PDB entry 2JOD | solution NMR | chains A and B

Chain A:
Molecule: Pituitary adenylate cyclase-activating polypeptide type I receptor
Source organism: Homo sapiens
UniProtKB: P41586 (PACR_HUMAN); aligned to UniProt positions 22-122 over residues 22-122 (the alignment contains insertions or deletions, so no single offset holds)
Sequence (106 residues; numbered 17 to 122; the number before each row is that of its first residue):
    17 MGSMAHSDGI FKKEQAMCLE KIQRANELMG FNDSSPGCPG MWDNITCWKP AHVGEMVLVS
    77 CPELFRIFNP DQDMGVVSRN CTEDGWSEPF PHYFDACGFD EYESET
Sequence notes: cloning artifact (17-21); engineered mutation Gly25 (Cys in P41586)
Disulfides: Cys34-Cys63, Cys54-Cys97, Cys77-Cys113

Chain B:
Molecule: Pituitary adenylate cyclase-activating polypeptide
Source organism: Homo sapiens
Notes: fragment: sequence database residues, 137-169
UniProtKB: P18509 (PACA_HUMAN); residues 6-38 here correspond to UniProt positions 137-169 (UniProt number = residue number + 131)
Sequence (33 residues; row label = number of the first residue in the row):
     6 FTDSYSRYRK QMAVKKYLAA VLGKRYKQRV KNK

Chain A / chain B interface:
Contacting residue pairs (50):
  His22(A) with Asn37(B)
  Asp24(A) with Arg34(B); Lys36(B); Asn37(B)
  His68(A) with Phe6(B)
  Val69(A) with Phe6(B)
  Glu71(A) with Phe6(B); Thr7(B)
  Met72(A) with Ser11(B); Lys15(B)
  Leu74(A) with Tyr10(B); Ser11(B); Arg14(B); Ala18(B)
  Leu80(A) with Arg30(B)
  Ile83(A) with Arg30(B)
  Gly91(A) with Tyr22(B)
  Val92(A) with Tyr22(B)
  Phe106(A) with Val19(B)
  Pro107(A) with Ala18(B); Val19(B); Tyr22(B); Leu23(B)
  Tyr109(A) with Leu27(B)
  Phe110(A) with Leu27(B); Val35(B); Lys38(B)
  Asp111(A) with Leu27(B); Tyr31(B); Asn37(B)
  Ala112(A) with Tyr22(B); Val26(B); Leu27(B); Tyr31(B)
  Cys113(A) with Tyr31(B)
  Gly114(A) with Tyr31(B)
  Asp116(A) with Arg34(B)
  Glu117(A) with Arg30(B); Tyr31(B); Lys32(B)
  Tyr118(A) with Lys32(B); Gln33(B); Arg34(B)
  Glu119(A) with Lys32(B)
  Ser120(A) with Lys29(B); Arg30(B)
  Glu121(A) with Lys29(B); Arg30(B)
  Thr122(A) with Lys29(B); Lys32(B)
Interface residues without a listed pair, chain A (33 interface residues in all): Met20, Gly25, Ser51, Asn60, Phe81, Ser94, His108

Summary:
Chain A and chain B form an interface of 33 and 22 residues respectively.
Chain A is Pituitary adenylate cyclase-activating polypeptide type I receptor and chain B is Pituitary
adenylate cyclase-activating polypeptide, both from Homo sapiens; the structure, Pac1-Rshort N-terminal EC
domain Pacap(6-38) complex, was determined by solution NMR.
